PDB entry 9DHZ | electron microscopy, 3.10 A resolution | chains C and A of the 5 polymer chains in the assembly

[Chain C]
Protein: Disks large-associated protein 5
From: Homo sapiens
Reference sequence: Q15398 (DLGP5_HUMAN); residues 1-285 here = UniProt positions 1-285
Amino-acid sequence (291 residues; row label = number of the first residue in the row; numbers below 1 keep their minus sign (Gly-5 is residue -5)):
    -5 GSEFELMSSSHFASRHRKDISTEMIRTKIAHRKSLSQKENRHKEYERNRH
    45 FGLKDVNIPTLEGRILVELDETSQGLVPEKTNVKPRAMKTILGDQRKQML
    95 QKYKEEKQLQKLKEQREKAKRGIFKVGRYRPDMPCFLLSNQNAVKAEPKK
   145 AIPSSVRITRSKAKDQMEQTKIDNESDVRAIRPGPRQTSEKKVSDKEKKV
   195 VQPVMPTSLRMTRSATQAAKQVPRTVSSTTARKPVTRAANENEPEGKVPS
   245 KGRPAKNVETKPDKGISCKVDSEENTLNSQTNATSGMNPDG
Not modelled in the structure: -5 to 86, 133-285
Construct notes: expression tag (-5 to 0)
Curated features (UniProtKB/Swiss-Prot):
  - modified residue (Phosphoserine): Ser67, Ser202

[Chain A]
Protein: Tubulin beta chain
From: Sus scrofa
Reference sequence: P02554 (TBB_PIG); residues 1-445 here = UniProt positions 1-445
Amino-acid sequence (445 residues; row label = number of the first residue in the row):
     1 MREIVHIQAGQCGNQIGAKFWEVISDEHGIDPTGSYHGDSDLQLERINVY
    51 YNEAAGNKYVPRAILVDLEPGTMDSVRSGPFGQIFRPDNFVFGQSGAGNN
   101 WAKGHYTEGAELVDSVLDVVRKESESCDCLQGFQLTHSLGGGTGSGMGTL
   151 LISKIREEYPDRIMNTFSVVPSPKVSDTVVEPYNATLSVHQLVENTDETY
   201 CIDNEALYDICFRTLKLTTPTYGDLNHLVSATMSGVTTCLRFPGQLNADL
   251 RKLAVNMVPFPRLHFFMPGFAPLTSRGSQQYRALTVPELTQQMFDAKNMM
   301 AACDPRHGRYLTVAAVFRGRMSMKEVDEQMLNVQNKNSSYFVEWIPNNVK
   351 TAVCDIPPRGLKMSATFIGNSTAIQELFKRISEQFTAMFRRKAFLHWYTG
   401 EGMDEMEFTEAESNMNDLVSEYQQYQDATADEQGEFEEEGEEDEA
Not modelled in the structure: 431-445
Curated features (UniProtKB/Swiss-Prot):
  - motif: Met1 to Ile4 (MREI motif)
  - binding site (GTP): Gln11, Glu69, Ser138, Gly142, Thr143, Gly144, Asn204, Asn226
  - binding site (Mg(2+)): Glu69
  - modified residue: Ser40 (Phosphoserine), Lys58 (N6-acetyllysine), Ser172 (Phosphoserine), Thr285 (Phosphothreonine), Thr290 (Phosphothreonine), Arg318 (Omega-N-methylarginine), Glu438 (5-glutamyl polyglutamate)
  - cross-link (Glycyl lysine isopeptide (Lys-Gly)): Lys58 (interchain with G-Cter in ubiquitin), Lys324 (interchain with G-Cter in ubiquitin)

[How chain C and chain A interact]
Residue-residue contacts (18; chain C residue first):
  Arg115(C) - Arg306(A)
  Arg115(C) - Gly308(A)  hydrogen bond (side chain-backbone)
  Arg115(C) - Arg309(A)
  Arg115(C) - Ser339(A)  hydrogen bond (backbone-side chain)
  Gly116(C) - Tyr340(A)
  Phe118(C) - Phe294(A)
  Phe118(C) - Arg306(A)
  Phe118(C) - Asn337(A)
  Lys119(C) - Asn337(A)
  Val120(C) - Gln291(A)
  Val120(C) - Gln329(A)
  Val120(C) - Asn332(A)  hydrogen bond (backbone-side chain)
  Gly121(C) - Gln329(A)
  Gly121(C) - Asn332(A)  hydrogen bond (backbone-side chain)
  Arg122(C) - Asn332(A)  hydrogen bond (backbone-side chain)
  Tyr123(C) - Glu328(A)
  Tyr123(C) - Leu331(A)  hydrophobic
  Tyr123(C) - Asn332(A)
Other interface residues (no listed pair), chain C (9 interface residues in all): Ile117
Other interface residues (no listed pair), chain A (15 interface residues in all): Tyr310, Val333, Lys336
The authors on this interface:
  - interface residues, chain C: Arg115(C)

[Overview]
9 residues of chain C and 15 residues of chain A are in contact, with 5 hydrogen bonds. Polar pairs include
Arg115(C)-Gly308(A), Arg115(C)-Ser339(A) and Val120(C)-Asn332(A). Curated annotation (UniProt) lists 8
GTP-binding residues and Mg2+-binding residue Glu69(A) on chain A. The paper reports the interface residue
Arg115(C).
Chain C is Disks large-associated protein 5 (Homo sapiens) and chain A is Tubulin beta chain (Sus scrofa); the
structure, Cryo-EM structure of HURP bound to a microtubule, was determined by electron microscopy (same
publication as 9DI0, 9DXC and 9DXE).
